PDB entry 5UBX | X-ray diffraction, 2.70 A resolution | chains A and Z of the 3 polymer chains in the assembly

# Chain A
Protein: Ig gamma-2B chain C region
From: Mus musculus
UniProt: P01867 (IGG2B_MOUSE), isoform P01867-2; residues 220-447 here correspond to UniProt positions 108-335 (UniProt number = residue number - 112)
Amino-acid sequence (230 residues; numbered 218 to 447; the number before each row is that of its first residue):
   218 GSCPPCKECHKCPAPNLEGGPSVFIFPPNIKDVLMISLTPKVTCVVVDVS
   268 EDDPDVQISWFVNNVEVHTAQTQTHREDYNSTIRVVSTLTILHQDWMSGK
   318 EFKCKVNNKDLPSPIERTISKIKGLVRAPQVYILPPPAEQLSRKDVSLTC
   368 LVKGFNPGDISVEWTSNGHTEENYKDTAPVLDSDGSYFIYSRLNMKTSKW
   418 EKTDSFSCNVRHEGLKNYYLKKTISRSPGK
Unresolved in the structure: 218-240, 295-299, 325-330, 443-447
Sequence notes: expression tag (218-219); engineered mutation T307 (Pro195 in P01867), L309 (Gln197 in P01867), K370 (Val258 in P01867), R409 (Lys297 in P01867)
Cystine bridges: C261-C321, C367-C425
From the paper describing this entry:
  - mutagenesis - I253D: abolished binding to Z-domain
  - conformationally variable residues (side-chain flip): Q311
  - post-translational modification sites: N297

# Chain Z
Protein: Peptide analog of B-domain from Protein A - Z34C
Amino-acid sequence (34 residues; row label = number of the first residue in the row):
     1 FNMQCQRRFYEALHDPNLNEEQRNAKIKSIRDDC
Cystine bridges: C5-C34

# Chain A / chain Z interface
Pairs across the interface (29):
  L251(A) - Q6(Z)  hydrogen bond (backbone-side chain)
  L251(A) - F9(Z)
  M252(A) - F1(Z)  hydrophobic
  M252(A) - Q6(Z)
  I253(A) - C5(Z)
  I253(A) - Q6(Z)  hydrogen bond (backbone-side chain)
  I253(A) - F9(Z)  hydrophobic
  I253(A) - I27(Z)  hydrophobic
  I253(A) - R31(Z)  hydrogen bond (backbone-side chain)
  L255(A) - R31(Z)  hydrogen bond (backbone-side chain)
  T256(A) - R31(Z)  hydrogen bond
  H310(A) - F9(Z)
  H310(A) - R31(Z)
  Q311(A) - L13(Z)
  Q311(A) - N24(Z)  hydrogen bond
  Q311(A) - I27(Z)
  K317(A) - E20(Z)  salt bridge
  R428(A) - F1(Z)
  L432(A) - Y10(Z)
  K433(A) - Y10(Z)
  N434(A) - M3(Z)
  N434(A) - Q6(Z)  hydrogen bond (backbone-side chain)
  N434(A) - R7(Z)
  N434(A) - Y10(Z)
  Y435(A) - Y10(Z)  hydrophobic
  Y435(A) - L13(Z)
  Y435(A) - H14(Z)  hydrogen bond
  Y436(A) - F1(Z)  hydrophobic
  Y436(A) - M3(Z)  hydrophobic
Other interface residues (no listed pair), chain A (18 interface residues in all): S254, L309, D312, M314
Interface features reported in the paper:
  - pairs named by the authors: N434(A)-R7(Z), Y436(A)-M3(Z), M3(Z)-N434(A), C5(Z)-I253(A), F9(Z)-I253(A) (hydrophobic contact), R31(Z)-I253(A) (hydrophobic contact)

# In short
Chain A and chain Z form an interface of 18 and 13 residues respectively, with 8 hydrogen bonds and 1 salt
bridge. Among the polar pairs are K317(A)-E20(Z), L251(A)-Q6(Z) and I253(A)-Q6(Z). The authors report contacts
between N434(A) and R7(Z), Y436(A) and M3(Z) and M3(Z) and N434(A) among others; hydrophobic contacts between
F9(Z) and I253(A) and R31(Z) and I253(A). From the paper: I253D of chain A abolishes binding to Z-domain; a
modification site at N297(A).
Here chain A is Ig gamma-2B chain C region (Mus musculus) and chain Z is Peptide analog of B-domain from
Protein A - Z34C. Entry 5UBX (Crystal structure of a mutant mIgG2b Fc heterodimer in complex with Protein A
peptide analog Z34C) was determined by X-ray diffraction.
